5W5G - chains A and B; structure by X-ray diffraction, 2.48 A resolution.

[Chain A (and B)]
Molecule: Ubiquitin-associated and SH3 domain-containing protein B
Organism: Homo sapiens
Notes: EC 3.1.3.48; chain B of this document is another copy of the same molecule, construct and numbering; everything in this record applies to it too
Reference sequence: Q8TF42 (UBS3B_HUMAN); residues 372-633 here correspond to UniProt positions 383-644 (UniProt number = residue number + 11)
Amino-acid sequence (262 residues; row label = number of the first residue in the row):
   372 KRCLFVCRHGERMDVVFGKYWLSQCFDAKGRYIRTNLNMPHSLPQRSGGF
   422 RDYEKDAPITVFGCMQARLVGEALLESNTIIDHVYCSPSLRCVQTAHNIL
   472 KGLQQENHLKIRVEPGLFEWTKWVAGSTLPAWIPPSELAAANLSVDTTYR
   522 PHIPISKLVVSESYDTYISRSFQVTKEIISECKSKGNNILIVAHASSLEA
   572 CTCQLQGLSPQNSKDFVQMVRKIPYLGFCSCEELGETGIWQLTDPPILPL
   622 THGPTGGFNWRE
Reported in the primary citation:
  - catalytic residues: His380, His565

[Chain A / chain B interface]
Pairs across the interface (76):
  Glu382(A) with His623(B); Gly624(B), hydrogen bond (side chain-backbone)
  Val387(A) with Thr622(B)
  Phe388(A) with Thr622(B)
  Arg405(A) with Leu619(B)
  Thr406(A) with Pro620(B)
  Asn407(A) with Leu619(B); Pro620(B), hydrogen bond (side chain-backbone); Leu621(B); Thr622(B), hydrogen bond
  Leu408(A) with Ala444(B), hydrophobic; Leu619(B); Pro620(B), hydrogen bond (backbone-backbone)
  Asn409(A) with Thr622(B), hydrogen bond (side chain-backbone); His623(B)
  His412(A) with Glu447(B), salt bridge
  Phe433(A) with Phe433(B), hydrophobic; Gln437(B); Leu440(B), hydrophobic; Leu621(B), hydrophobic; His623(B)
  Met436(A) with Phe433(B), hydrophobic
  Gln437(A) with Phe433(B)
  Leu440(A) with Phe433(B), hydrophobic
  Ala444(A) with Leu408(B), hydrophobic
  Glu447(A) with His412(B), salt bridge
  Arg592(A) with Gly627(B)
  Lys593(A) with Gly627(B)
  Pro595(A) with Thr626(B); Gly627(B)
  Tyr596(A) with Pro625(B); Thr626(B), hydrogen bond (backbone-backbone)
  Leu619(A) with Arg405(B); Thr406(B); Asn407(B); Leu408(B)
  Pro620(A) with Thr406(B); Asn407(B); Leu408(B), hydrogen bond (backbone-backbone)
  Leu621(A) with Asn407(B); Asn409(B); Phe433(B), hydrophobic; Thr626(B)
  Thr622(A) with Val387(B); Asn407(B), hydrogen bond; Asn409(B), hydrogen bond (backbone-side chain); Thr626(B)
  His623(A) with Glu382(B); Asn409(B); Phe433(B); His623(B); Gly624(B); Pro625(B); Thr626(B), hydrogen bond (backbone-side chain)
  Gly624(A) with Glu382(B), hydrogen bond (backbone-side chain); His623(B); Gly624(B); Pro625(B)
  Pro625(A) with Tyr596(B); His623(B); Gly624(B); Pro625(B)
  Thr626(A) with Pro595(B); Tyr596(B), hydrogen bond (backbone-backbone); Leu621(B), hydrogen bond (side chain-backbone); Thr622(B); His623(B), hydrogen bond (backbone-backbone)
  Gly627(A) with Pro595(B)
  Gly628(A) with Arg592(B); Lys593(B); Ile594(B); Pro595(B)
  Phe629(A) with Lys593(B), hydrogen bond (backbone-backbone)
  Asn630(A) with Thr622(B)
  Arg632(A) with Lys593(B); Pro595(B)
Other interface residues (no listed pair), chain A (35 interface residues in all): Val432, Val441, Ile594
Other interface residues (no listed pair), chain B (33 interface residues in all): Phe388, Val432, Met436, Val441, Gly598, Phe599

[Summary]
The interface between chain A and chain B involves 35 residues on one side and 33 on the other, with 15
hydrogen bonds and 2 salt bridges. Among the polar pairs are His412(A)-Glu447(B), Glu382(A)-Gly624(B) and
Asn407(A)-Pro620(B). The paper reports catalytic residues His380(A) and His565(A).
Chain A and chain B are both Ubiquitin-associated and SH3 domain-containing protein B (Homo sapiens); the
structure, Structure of Human Sts-1 histidine phosphatase domain, was determined by X-ray diffraction,
deposited together with 5VR6 and 5WDI.
